PDB entry 6HLM | X-ray diffraction, 1.80 A resolution | chains A and B

# Chain A
Molecule: NADH-quinone oxidoreductase subunit E
From: Aquifex aeolicus
Notes: EC 1.6.5.11
UniProt: O66842 (NUOE_AQUAE); numbering as in UniProt (aligned over 1-160)
Sequence (160 residues; row label = number of the first residue in the row):
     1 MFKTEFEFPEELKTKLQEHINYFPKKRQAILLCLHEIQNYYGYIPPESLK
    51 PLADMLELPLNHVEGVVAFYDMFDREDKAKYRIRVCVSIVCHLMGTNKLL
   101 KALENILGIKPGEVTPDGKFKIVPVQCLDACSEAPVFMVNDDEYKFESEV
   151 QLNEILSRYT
Not modelled in the structure: 1-5
Differences from the reference sequence: engineered mutation Asp129 (Gly in O66842)
UniProt features mapped onto this chain:
  - binding site ([2Fe-2S] cluster): Cys86, Cys91, Cys127, Cys131
Ion coordination: 2Fe-2S cluster Fe: Cys86, Cys91, Cys127, Cys131
Ligand contacts: 2Fe-2S cluster (FES): Cys86, Ser88, Ile89, Val90, Cys91, Cys127, Leu128, Asp129, Ala130, Cys131, Val136

# Chain B
Molecule: NADH-quinone oxidoreductase subunit F
From: Aquifex aeolicus
Notes: EC 1.6.5.11
UniProt: O66841 (NUOF_AQUAE); residue numbers follow UniProt; this construct covers 1-426
Sequence (434 residues; each row starts with the number of its first residue):
     1 MRSYPAIPRIYAETTLNMLLKRAKKPRVHSIDEYLKDGGYQALEKALNMS
    51 PEEIIDWVDKSTLRGRGGAGFPTGKKWKFAVQNPGPRYFICNADESEPGT
   101 FKDRIIIERDPHLLIEGIIISSYAIGANEAYIYIRGEYPAGYYILRDAIE
   151 EAKKKGFLGKNILGSGFDLEIYVARGAGAYICGEETALIESLEGKRGHPR
   201 LKPPYPVQKGLWGKPTVVNNVETIANVPFIISMGWEEYRYIGPSDYAGPK
   251 LFPVSGKVKKPGVYELPMNTTLREVIFKYAGGTLGNKKVKAVFSGALDCF
   301 SSEELDIPMDYSPLGFGGTGTVIVLTEEDDIVEAALKIAEFYEHETCGQC
   351 TPCRVGCYEQANLLEKIYKGEATEQDWEGFDFVNRNIQPTSICGLGAVAG
   401 RLIRQTLEKFPEEWEKYRKKSASLPLAGHHHHHH
Not modelled in the structure: 1, 418-434
Differences from the reference sequence: expression tag (427-434)
UniProt features mapped onto this chain:
  - binding site (NAD(+)): Gly65 to Gly74
  - binding site (FMN): Gly176 to Thr223
  - binding site ([4Fe-4S] cluster): Cys347, Cys350, Cys353, Cys393
Ion coordination: Na+: Asp94, Ala179; 4Fe-4S cluster Fe: Cys347, Cys350, Cys353, Cys393
Ligand contacts:
  - FMN (flavin mononucleotide): Gly65, Arg66, Gly67, Gly68, Phe71, Lys76, Asn92, Asp94, Glu95, Ser96, Tyr180, Ile181, Gly183, Glu184, Glu185, Lys202, Val218, Asn219, Asn220, Thr223, Gly394, Leu395
  - MPO (3[N-morpholino]propane sulfonic acid): Arg22, Tyr34, Asp37, Gly38, Gly39, Leu113, Glu116, Pro228, Phe229, Ser232, Met233
  - NAD (nicotinamide-adenine-dinucleotide): Gly67, Gly68, Ala69, Phe71, Lys76, Phe79, Glu95, Ser96, Glu97, Thr100, Tyr180, Glu185, Lys202, Tyr205, Pro206, Val207, Val218, Leu297, Gly318, Thr319
  - 4Fe-4S cluster (SF4): Ile181, Pro199, Thr346, Cys347, Gly348, Gln349, Cys350, Cys353, Ser391, Ile392, Cys393, Leu395, Gly396
Reported in the primary citation:
  - conformationally variable residues: Glu95

# How chain A and chain B interact
Residue-residue contacts (105):
  Tyr22(A) - Arg146(B)
  Tyr22(A) - Ile171(B)
  Tyr22(A) - Tyr172(B)
  Tyr22(A) - Val173(B)  hydrogen bond (side chain-backbone)
  Phe23(A) - Tyr131(B)  hydrophobic
  Phe23(A) - Tyr172(B)  hydrophobic
  Phe23(A) - Val173(B)
  Phe23(A) - Ala174(B)  hydrophobic
  Pro24(A) - Glu129(B)
  Pro24(A) - Tyr131(B)
  Pro24(A) - Tyr172(B)
  Lys25(A) - Trp212(B)
  Arg27(A) - Glu193(B)
  Arg27(A) - Gly194(B)
  Arg27(A) - Trp212(B)
  Gln28(A) - Tyr131(B)  hydrogen bond
  Gln28(A) - Leu192(B)  hydrogen bond (side chain-backbone)
  Gln28(A) - Trp212(B)
  Ile30(A) - Gly194(B)
  Leu31(A) - Arg175(B)
  Leu31(A) - Ser191(B)
  Leu32(A) - Tyr142(B)
  Leu32(A) - Arg175(B)
  His35(A) - Arg175(B)
  His35(A) - Gly176(B)  hydrogen bond (side chain-backbone)
  His35(A) - Ala177(B)
  His62(A) - Gly194(B)  hydrogen bond (side chain-backbone)
  His62(A) - Lys195(B)
  Gly65(A) - Arg196(B)
  Val66(A) - Gly194(B)
  Phe69(A) - Ala179(B)  hydrophobic
  Phe69(A) - Ile181(B)  hydrophobic
  Phe69(A) - Arg196(B)
  Phe69(A) - Gly197(B)
  Phe69(A) - His198(B)
  Tyr70(A) - Ala177(B)
  Tyr70(A) - Cys182(B)  hydrophobic
  Tyr70(A) - Ser191(B)  hydrogen bond
  Tyr70(A) - Lys195(B)  hydrogen bond (side chain-backbone)
  Tyr70(A) - Arg196(B)
  Tyr70(A) - Gly197(B)  hydrogen bond (side chain-backbone)
  Asp71(A) - Ala177(B)  hydrogen bond (backbone-backbone)
  Asp71(A) - Gly178(B)
  Asp71(A) - His344(B)  salt bridge
  Met72(A) - Gly136(B)
  Met72(A) - Glu137(B)
  Met72(A) - Ala177(B)  hydrogen bond (backbone-backbone)
  Met72(A) - Gly178(B)
  Phe73(A) - Ala177(B)  hydrophobic
  Val87(A) - Lys337(B)  hydrogen bond (backbone-side chain)
  Ile89(A) - Pro98(B)  hydrophobic
  Ile89(A) - Ala334(B)  hydrophobic
  Ile89(A) - Lys337(B)
  Ile89(A) - Ile338(B)  hydrophobic
  Val90(A) - Ser255(B)
  Val90(A) - Gly256(B)
  Val90(A) - Ile323(B)  hydrophobic
  His92(A) - Glu333(B)  salt bridge
  His92(A) - Lys337(B)
  Leu93(A) - Lys257(B)
  Leu93(A) - Asp329(B)
  Met94(A) - Lys257(B)
  Met94(A) - Leu284(B)  hydrophobic
  Gln126(A) - Phe341(B)
  Gln126(A) - His344(B)
  Gln126(A) - Glu345(B)
  Cys127(A) - Pro98(B)  hydrophobic
  Cys127(A) - Gly99(B)
  Cys127(A) - Arg135(B)  hydrogen bond (backbone-side chain)
  Leu128(A) - Arg104(B)  hydrogen bond (backbone-side chain)
  Leu128(A) - Arg135(B)
  Leu128(A) - Glu137(B)
  Leu128(A) - Tyr138(B)
  Asp129(A) - Glu95(B)
  Asp129(A) - Ser96(B)
  Asp129(A) - Glu97(B)
  Asp129(A) - Gly99(B)
  Asp129(A) - Thr100(B)  hydrogen bond (side chain-backbone)
  Asp129(A) - Phe101(B)
  Asp129(A) - Arg104(B)  hydrogen bond (backbone-side chain)
  Asp129(A) - Arg135(B)  salt bridge
  Asp129(A) - Tyr138(B)
  Ala130(A) - Arg104(B)
  Cys131(A) - Gly99(B)  hydrogen bond (side chain-backbone)
  Cys131(A) - Phe101(B)
  Cys131(A) - Ser255(B)
  Ser132(A) - Ile10(B)
  Ser132(A) - Phe101(B)
  Ser132(A) - Val254(B)
  Ser132(A) - Ser255(B)
  Ser132(A) - Pro261(B)
  Ser132(A) - Gly262(B)
  Glu133(A) - Pro8(B)
  Glu133(A) - Ile10(B)
  Met138(A) - Glu137(B)
  Met138(A) - Pro139(B)
  Asp141(A) - Pro5(B)
  Asp141(A) - Pro139(B)
  Asp141(A) - Tyr143(B)
  Asp142(A) - Pro5(B)
  Asp142(A) - Ala6(B)  hydrogen bond (side chain-backbone)
  Glu143(A) - Ala6(B)  hydrogen bond (backbone-backbone)
  Glu143(A) - Ile7(B)
  Glu143(A) - Pro8(B)
  Glu143(A) - Arg104(B)  salt bridge
Other interface residues (no listed pair), chain A (39 interface residues in all): Ser88, Tyr144, Lys145
Other interface residues (no listed pair), chain B (66 interface residues in all): Arg9, Tyr133, Phe293, Val324, Leu325, Glu340, Cys347
From the paper, about this interface:
  - residue pairs: Asp129(A)-Glu95(B)

# In short
39 residues of chain A and 66 residues of chain B are in contact; the contacts include 18 hydrogen bonds and 4
salt bridges. Among the polar pairs are Asp71(A)-His344(B), His92(A)-Glu333(B) and Asp129(A)-Arg135(B). The
paper describes a contact between Asp129(A) and Glu95(B). Bound to chain A: 2Fe-2S cluster. From the paper:
conformational variability at Glu95(B).
Here chain A is NADH-quinone oxidoreductase subunit E and chain B is NADH-quinone oxidoreductase subunit F,
both from Aquifex aeolicus. Entry 6HLM (Variant G129D of NuoEF from Aquifex aeolicus bound to NAD+) was
determined by X-ray diffraction, deposited together with 6HL2, 6HL3, 6HL4, 6HLA, 6HLI, 6HLJ and 4 further
entries.
